Entry 2RMB (X-ray diffraction, 2.10 A resolution); this record covers chains B and K of the 20 polymer chains in the assembly.

== Chain B ==
Name: Cyclosporin A
Sequence (11 residues; each row starts with the number of its first residue):
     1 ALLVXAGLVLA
Glycans and other covalent adducts: covalent link A1-A11
Modified / non-standard residues: A1 (D-alanine; DAL); L2, L3, L8, L10 (N-methylleucine; MLE); V4 (N-methylvaline; MVA); DMT (3-hydroxy-4,4-dimethyl-2-(methylamino)-6-octenoic acid) at position 5; A6 (alpha-aminobutyric acid; ABA); G7 (sarcosine; SAR)
Differences from the reference sequence: engineered mutation DMT_5 (Bmt in NOR00033)

== Chain K ==
Name: Peptidyl-prolyl cis-trans isomerase
Source organism: Homo sapiens
Notes: EC 5.2.1.8
UniProtKB: P62937 (PPIA_HUMAN); residues 2-165 here correspond to UniProt positions 1-164 (UniProt number = residue number - 1)
Sequence (165 residues; row label = number of the first residue in the row):
     1 MVNPTVFFDIAVDGEPLGRVSFELFADKVPKTAENFRALSTGEKGFGYKG
    51 SCFHRIIPGFMCQGGDFTRHNGTGGKSIYGEKFEDENFILKHTGPGILSM
   101 ANAGPNTNGSQFFICTAKTEWLDGKHVVFGKVKEGMNIVEAMERFGSRNG
   151 KTSKKITIADCGQLE

== How chain B and chain K interact ==
Pairs across the interface (7):
  DMT_5(B) with A103(K)
  G7(B) with T73(K)
  L8(B) with T73(K); A103(K)
  L10(B) with E81(K); K82(K)
  A11(B) with E81(K), hydrogen bond (backbone-side chain)
Also at the interface, not in a pair above, chain K (5 interface residues in all): T107

== Overview ==
Chain B and chain K each contribute 5 residues to their interface; the contacts include 1 hydrogen bond. The
hydrogen-bonded pair is A11(B)-E81(K).
Here chain B is Cyclosporin A and chain K is Peptidyl-prolyl cis-trans isomerase (Homo sapiens). Entry 2RMB
(Crystal structures of cyclophilin A complexed with cyclosporin A and
N-methyl-4-[(E)-2-butenyl]-4,4-dimethylthreonine cyclosporin A) was determined by X-ray diffraction (same
publication as 2RMA).
